PDB entry 9CDR | electron microscopy, 3.91 A resolution | chains A and B

[Chain A (and B)]
Molecule: Oxygen sensor protein DosP
Source organism: Escherichia coli
Notes: EC 3.1.4.52; chain B of this document is another copy of the same molecule, construct and numbering; everything in this record applies to it too
Reference sequence: P76129 (DOSP_ECOLI); residues 9-806 here correspond to UniProt positions 1-798 (UniProt number = residue number - 8)
Sequence (806 residues; each row starts with the number of its first residue):
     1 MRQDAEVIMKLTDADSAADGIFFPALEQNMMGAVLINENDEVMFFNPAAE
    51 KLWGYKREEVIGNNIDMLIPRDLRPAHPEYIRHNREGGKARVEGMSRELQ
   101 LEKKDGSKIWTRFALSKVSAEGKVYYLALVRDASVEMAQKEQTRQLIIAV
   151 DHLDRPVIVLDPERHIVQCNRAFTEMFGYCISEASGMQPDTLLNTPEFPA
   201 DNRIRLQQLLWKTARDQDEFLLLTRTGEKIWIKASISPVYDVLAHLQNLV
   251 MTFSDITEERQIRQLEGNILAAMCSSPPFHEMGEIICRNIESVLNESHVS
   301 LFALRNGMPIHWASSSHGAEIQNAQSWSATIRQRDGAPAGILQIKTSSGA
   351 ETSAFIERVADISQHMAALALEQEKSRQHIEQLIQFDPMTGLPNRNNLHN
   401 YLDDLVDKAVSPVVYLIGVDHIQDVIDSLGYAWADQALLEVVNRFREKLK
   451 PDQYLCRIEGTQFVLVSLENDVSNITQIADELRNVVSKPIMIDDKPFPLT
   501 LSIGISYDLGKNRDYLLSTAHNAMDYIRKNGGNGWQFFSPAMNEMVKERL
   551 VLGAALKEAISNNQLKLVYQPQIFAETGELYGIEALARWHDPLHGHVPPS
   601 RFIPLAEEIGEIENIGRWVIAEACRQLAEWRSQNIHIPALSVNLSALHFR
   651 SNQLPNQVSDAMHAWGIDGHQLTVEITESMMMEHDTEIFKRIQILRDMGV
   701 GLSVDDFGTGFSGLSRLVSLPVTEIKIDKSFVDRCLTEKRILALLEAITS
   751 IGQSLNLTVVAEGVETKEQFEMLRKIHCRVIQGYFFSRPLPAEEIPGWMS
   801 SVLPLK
Unresolved in the structure: 1-19
Construct notes: expression tag (1-8); conflict Ser16 (Asn8 in P76129), Thr195 (Ile187 in P76129)
Ion coordination: heme Fe: His77 (together with oxygen molecule)
Ligand contacts:
  - heme (HEM): Ile36, Trp53, Ile65, Leu68, Ile69, Pro70, Leu73, His77, Tyr80, Asn84, Lys89, Met95, Arg97, Leu99, Gln100, Leu101, Glu102, Leu115, Tyr126, Leu127, Ala128
  - oxygen molecule (OXY): Arg97, Phe113, Leu115
Swiss-Prot annotation at these positions:
  - binding site (heme): His77, Met95
Reported in the primary citation:
  - mutagenesis - R97A: decreased binding to O2
  - mutagenesis - M30A: decreased catalytic activity
  - mutagenesis - R131A: unchanged binding to O2
  - mutagenesis - R131A (kcat = 2.0 s-1): increased catalytic activity on deoxy
  - mutagenesis - M95I (about 10-fold): increased binding to O2 (citing earlier work)
  - catalytic residues: Lys726 (citing earlier work)

[Interface between chain A and chain B]
Residue-residue contacts (154):
  Phe22(A) - Phe22(B)
  Phe22(A) - Phe23(B)  hydrophobic
  Phe22(A) - Phe44(B)  hydrophobic
  Phe23(A) - Phe22(B)  hydrophobic
  Ala25(A) - Leu26(B)  hydrophobic
  Ala25(A) - Leu127(B)
  Leu26(A) - Phe22(B)  hydrophobic
  Leu26(A) - Ala25(B)  hydrophobic
  Leu26(A) - Leu26(B)
  Glu27(A) - Phe22(B)
  Gln28(A) - Val118(B)
  Gln28(A) - Ser119(B)
  Asn29(A) - Leu127(B)
  Asn29(A) - Leu129(B)
  Met30(A) - Ala114(B)  hydrophobic
  Met30(A) - Leu115(B)
  Met30(A) - Ser116(B)  hydrogen bond
  Met31(A) - Met31(B)  hydrophobic
  Met31(A) - Leu129(B)  hydrophobic
  Phe44(A) - Ile21(B)  hydrophobic
  Phe44(A) - Phe22(B)  hydrophobic
  Gly94(A) - Met30(B)
  Met95(A) - Met30(B)
  Ala114(A) - Met30(B)  hydrophobic
  Leu115(A) - Met30(B)
  Ser116(A) - Met30(B)  hydrogen bond
  Lys117(A) - Gln28(B)
  Val118(A) - Pro24(B)
  Val118(A) - Gln28(B)
  Ser119(A) - Gln28(B)  hydrogen bond (backbone-side chain)
  Leu127(A) - Ala25(B)
  Leu127(A) - Asn29(B)
  Leu129(A) - Asn29(B)
  Leu129(A) - Met30(B)  hydrophobic
  Leu129(A) - Met31(B)  hydrophobic
  Arg131(A) - Ser96(B)
  Glu136(A) - Lys140(B)
  Gln142(A) - Gln168(B)
  Thr143(A) - Thr143(B)
  Arg144(A) - Asn248(B)
  Gln145(A) - Val159(B)  hydrogen bond (side chain-backbone)
  Gln145(A) - Val167(B)
  Gln145(A) - Gln168(B)
  Leu146(A) - Ile147(B)  hydrophobic
  Leu146(A) - Val150(B)  hydrophobic
  Ile148(A) - Val159(B)  hydrophobic
  Ile148(A) - Val239(B)  hydrophobic
  Ile148(A) - Val250(B)  hydrophobic
  Ala149(A) - Val157(B)  hydrophobic
  Ala149(A) - Val159(B)  hydrophobic
  Val150(A) - Leu146(B)  hydrophobic
  Val150(A) - Ala149(B)
  His152(A) - Arg215(B)
  His152(A) - Ser237(B)  hydrogen bond
  His152(A) - Val250(B)
  His152(A) - Thr252(B)
  Leu153(A) - Leu153(B)  hydrophobic
  Leu153(A) - Arg155(B)
  Arg155(A) - Asp154(B)  salt bridge
  Val159(A) - Gln145(B)
  Val167(A) - Gln145(B)
  Gln168(A) - Gln142(B)  hydrogen bond
  Gln168(A) - Gln145(B)
  Gln168(A) - Leu146(B)
  Arg205(A) - Arg332(B)
  Arg205(A) - Gly336(B)
  Arg215(A) - Trp327(B)
  Arg215(A) - Ser328(B)  hydrogen bond (side chain-backbone)
  Arg215(A) - Ala329(B)
  Arg215(A) - Glu357(B)  salt bridge
  Asp216(A) - Thr330(B)  hydrogen bond
  Asp216(A) - Arg332(B)  salt bridge
  Gln217(A) - Glu357(B)
  Gln217(A) - Asp361(B)  hydrogen bond
  Asp218(A) - Arg332(B)  salt bridge
  Glu219(A) - His365(B)  salt bridge
  Lys233(A) - Asp361(B)
  Ser235(A) - Glu357(B)
  Val239(A) - Ile148(B)  hydrophobic
  Val250(A) - Ile148(B)  hydrophobic
  Thr252(A) - His152(B)
  Arg263(A) - Glu266(B)  salt bridge
  Arg263(A) - His365(B)  hydrogen bond
  Glu266(A) - Glu266(B)
  Glu266(A) - Leu270(B)
  Leu270(A) - Leu270(B)  hydrophobic
  Leu270(A) - Met273(B)  hydrophobic
  Leu270(A) - Cys274(B)  hydrophobic
  Leu270(A) - Leu369(B)  hydrophobic
  Met273(A) - Cys274(B)  hydrophobic
  Cys274(A) - Gln373(B)  hydrogen bond
  Arg334(A) - Asn268(B)  hydrogen bond
  Arg358(A) - Arg263(B)
  Arg358(A) - Glu266(B)  salt bridge
  Arg358(A) - Arg358(B)
  Arg358(A) - Ile362(B)
  Asp361(A) - Arg263(B)
  Ile362(A) - Glu266(B)
  Ile362(A) - Leu270(B)  hydrophobic
  His365(A) - Gly267(B)  hydrogen bond (side chain-backbone)
  His365(A) - Asn268(B)
  His365(A) - Ala271(B)
  Met366(A) - Leu270(B)  hydrophobic
  Leu369(A) - Ala271(B)
  Leu369(A) - Cys274(B)  hydrophobic
  Leu369(A) - Ser275(B)
  Ile380(A) - Ala432(B)  hydrophobic
  Leu383(A) - Trp433(B)
  Ile384(A) - Gln436(B)
  Phe386(A) - Gln436(B)  hydrogen bond (backbone-side chain)
  Phe386(A) - Leu439(B)  hydrophobic
  Phe386(A) - Glu440(B)
  Phe386(A) - Asn443(B)
  Pro388(A) - Pro388(B)
  Pro388(A) - Asp435(B)
  Met389(A) - Pro388(B)
  Thr390(A) - Gly391(B)
  Gly391(A) - Thr390(B)
  Ala432(A) - Ile380(B)  hydrophobic
  Trp433(A) - His379(B)
  Trp433(A) - Ile380(B)  hydrophobic
  Trp433(A) - Leu383(B)  hydrophobic
  Gln436(A) - Ile384(B)
  Gln436(A) - Gln385(B)  hydrogen bond (side chain-backbone)
  Gln436(A) - Phe386(B)  hydrogen bond (side chain-backbone)
  Leu439(A) - Phe386(B)  hydrophobic
  Leu439(A) - Gly391(B)
  Glu440(A) - Phe386(B)
  Asn443(A) - Phe386(B)
  Arg446(A) - Gly391(B)
  Arg446(A) - Arg446(B)
  Ile492(A) - Leu383(B)  hydrophobic
  Asp493(A) - His379(B)  salt bridge
  Asp706(A) - Ser712(B)  hydrogen bond
  Phe707(A) - Ser712(B)  hydrogen bond (backbone-side chain)
  Gly710(A) - Phe707(B)
  Gly710(A) - Thr709(B)
  Phe711(A) - Phe707(B)  hydrophobic
  Phe711(A) - Leu744(B)  hydrophobic
  Arg716(A) - Ala743(B)
  Arg716(A) - Glu746(B)  salt bridge
  Leu717(A) - Arg740(B)
  Glu738(A) - Ser715(B)
  Arg740(A) - Leu714(B)  hydrogen bond (side chain-backbone)
  Arg740(A) - Ser715(B)
  Arg740(A) - Leu717(B)
  Arg740(A) - Val718(B)
  Arg740(A) - Ser719(B)  hydrogen bond
  Ala743(A) - Val718(B)  hydrophobic
  Glu746(A) - Ile751(B)
  Glu746(A) - Ser754(B)
  Glu746(A) - Leu755(B)  hydrogen bond (side chain-backbone)
  Ala747(A) - Ile751(B)  hydrophobic
  Ser750(A) - Ser754(B)
Also at the interface, not in a pair above, chain A (106 interface residues in all): Ile21, Met43, Asn46, Ala133, Glu141, Ile147, Val157, Ala200, Lys212, Ser237, Asn248, Gly267, Gln385, Asp387, Gly708, Thr709, Ser712, Phe731
Also at the interface, not in a pair above, chain B (108 interface residues in all): Met43, Met95, Arg112, Ser276, Asp335, Ala360, Gln364, Asp387, Gly708, Arg716, Phe731, Ala747

[Summary]
106 residues of chain A and 108 residues of chain B are in contact; the contacts include 21 hydrogen bonds and
9 salt bridges. Polar pairs include Arg155(A)-Asp154(B), Arg215(A)-Glu357(B) and Asp216(A)-Arg332(B). From the
paper: the catalytic residue Lys726(A); R97A of chain A reduces binding to O2; 4 substitutions were tested in
all.
Chain A and chain B are both Oxygen sensor protein DosP (Escherichia coli); the structure, DosP Apo straight
form, was determined by electron microscopy (same publication as 9BGV, 9BKV, 9CE0, 9CLO and 9CMF).
